PDB entry 9J6Z | electron microscopy, 3.02 A resolution | chains 7 and o of the 7 polymer chains in the assembly

== Chain 7 (and o) ==
Molecule: Capsid protein
Organism: Adeno-associated virus - 8
Notes: chain o of this document is another copy of the same molecule, construct and numbering; everything in this record applies to it too
Reference sequence: Q8JQF8 (Q8JQF8_9VIRU); residue numbers follow UniProt; this construct covers 1-738
Amino-acid sequence (738 residues; numbered 1 to 738; the number before each row is that of its first residue):
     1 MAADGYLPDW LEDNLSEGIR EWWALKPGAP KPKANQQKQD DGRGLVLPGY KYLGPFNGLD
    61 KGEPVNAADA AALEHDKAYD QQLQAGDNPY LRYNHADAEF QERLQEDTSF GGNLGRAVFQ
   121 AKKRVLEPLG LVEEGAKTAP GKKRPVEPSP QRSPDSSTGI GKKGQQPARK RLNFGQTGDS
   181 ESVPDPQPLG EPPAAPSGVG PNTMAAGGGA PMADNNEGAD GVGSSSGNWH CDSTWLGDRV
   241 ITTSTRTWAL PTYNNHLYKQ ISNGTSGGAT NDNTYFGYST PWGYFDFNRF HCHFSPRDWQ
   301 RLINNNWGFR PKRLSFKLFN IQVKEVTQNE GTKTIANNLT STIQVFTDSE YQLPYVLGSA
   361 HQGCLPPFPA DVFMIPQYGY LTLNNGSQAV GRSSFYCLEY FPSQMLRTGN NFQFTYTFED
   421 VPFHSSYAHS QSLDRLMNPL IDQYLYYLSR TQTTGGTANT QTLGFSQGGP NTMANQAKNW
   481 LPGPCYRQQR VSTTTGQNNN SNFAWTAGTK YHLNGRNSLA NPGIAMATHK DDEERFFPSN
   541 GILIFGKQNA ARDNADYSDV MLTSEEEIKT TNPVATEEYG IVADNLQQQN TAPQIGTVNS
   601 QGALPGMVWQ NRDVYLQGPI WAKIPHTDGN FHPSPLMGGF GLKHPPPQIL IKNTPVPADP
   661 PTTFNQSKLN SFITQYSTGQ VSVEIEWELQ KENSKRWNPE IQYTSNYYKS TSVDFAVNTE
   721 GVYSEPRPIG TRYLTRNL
Disordered / not traced: 1-243, 266-267, 293-309, 330-331, 426-482, 496-500, 527-535, 567-596, 684-713, 718-719, 733-738 (chain o: 1-220, 264-269, 329-332, 450-464, 585-594, 659-666)

== Chain 7 / chain o interface ==
Contacting residue pairs (117):
  Leu257(7) with Glu720(o); Gly721(o)
  Tyr258(7) with Phe368(o), hydrophobic; Ala370(o), hydrophobic; Val717(o); Gly721(o)
  Lys259(7) with Asn718(o); Thr719(o)
  Gln260(7) with Thr711(o), hydrogen bond (side chain-backbone); Ser712(o); Val717(o); Asn718(o), hydrogen bond (backbone-backbone); Thr719(o)
  Phe276(7) with Val713(o), hydrophobic
  Tyr278(7) with Val713(o); Ala716(o); Val717(o)
  Glu325(7) with Ile335(o)
  Asn338(7) with Lys324(o), hydrogen bond; Asn337(o), hydrogen bond
  Leu339(7) with Val222(o); Asn337(o)
  Thr340(7) with Val222(o); Gln322(o), hydrogen bond (backbone-side chain); Lys324(o); Asn337(o), hydrogen bond; Leu339(o); Thr408(o)
  Ser341(7) with Gln322(o)
  Thr342(7) with Asn320(o)
  Gln344(7) with Trp229(o)
  Asn385(7) with Lys709(o)
  Gln388(7) with Lys709(o); Ser710(o); Thr711(o)
  Ala389(7) with Lys709(o); Ser710(o), hydrogen bond (backbone-backbone); Val713(o), hydrophobic
  Gly391(7) with Ser705(o); Asn706(o); Tyr707(o), hydrogen bond (backbone-backbone); Tyr708(o)
  Arg392(7) with Tyr707(o), hydrogen bond
  Ser393(7) with Val713(o)
  Phe395(7) with Phe368(o), hydrophobic; Phe715(o); Ala716(o), hydrophobic; Val717(o), hydrophobic
  Cys397(7) with Phe368(o), hydrophobic; Pro369(o)
  Glu399(7) with Trp229(o), hydrogen bond (backbone-side chain); Cys231(o), hydrogen bond (backbone-side chain); Pro369(o); Ala370(o)
  Tyr400(7) with Cys231(o); Ser233(o), hydrogen bond; Ser295(o); Asp298(o), hydrogen bond
  Phe401(7) with Trp229(o); Cys231(o), hydrogen bond (backbone-backbone)
  Pro402(7) with Trp229(o); Cys231(o)
  Ser403(7) with Asn228(o); Trp229(o), hydrogen bond (backbone-backbone)
  Gln404(7) with Asn228(o)
  Met405(7) with Ser225(o), hydrogen bond (backbone-side chain); Gly227(o); Asn228(o), hydrogen bond (backbone-side chain); Trp229(o), hydrophobic; Asn320(o), hydrogen bond; Gln680(o)
  Arg407(7) with Val222(o), hydrogen bond (side chain-backbone); Gly223(o); Ser224(o); Ser225(o); Asn320(o); Ile321(o), hydrogen bond (side chain-backbone); Thr408(o), hydrogen bond (side chain-backbone)
  Thr408(7) with Gly223(o)
  Gly409(7) with Gly223(o), hydrogen bond (backbone-backbone)
  Asn410(7) with Ser224(o); Ser225(o), hydrogen bond (side chain-backbone)
  Thr654(7) with Gln680(o)
  Pro655(7) with Thr247(o); Val372(o), hydrophobic
  Val656(7) with Lys324(o)
  Pro657(7) with Val372(o), hydrophobic; Tyr676(o), hydrogen bond (backbone-side chain); Thr678(o)
  Ala658(7) with Ile335(o), hydrophobic; Tyr676(o)
  Asp659(7) with Val326(o); Lys333(o), salt bridge; Ile335(o); Tyr676(o)
  Pro660(7) with Pro251(o), hydrophobic; Tyr676(o)
  Pro661(7) with Pro251(o); Met374(o)
  Thr662(7) with Thr252(o); Tyr253(o)
  Thr663(7) with Met374(o)
  Phe664(7) with Gln362(o); Gly363(o); Met374(o); Pro376(o), hydrophobic
  Asn665(7) with Met374(o), hydrogen bond (backbone-side chain)
  Gln666(7) with Gln362(o), hydrogen bond
  Lys668(7) with Asp371(o), salt bridge; Val372(o); Gly721(o), hydrogen bond (side chain-backbone); Val722(o)
  Leu669(7) with Ala249(o), hydrophobic; Val372(o), hydrogen bond (backbone-backbone)
  Phe672(7) with Val372(o), hydrophobic
  Ile673(7) with Ile335(o), hydrophobic; Tyr676(o)
Other interface residues (no listed pair), chain 7 (53 interface residues in all): His256, Thr327, Val390, Leu406
Other interface residues (no listed pair), chain o (62 interface residues in all): Gly221, Asp232, Phe319, Thr334, Phe373, Ile375, Gln377

== Overview ==
The interface between chain 7 and chain o involves 53 residues on one side and 62 on the other, with 28
hydrogen bonds and 2 salt bridges. Polar pairs include Asp659(7)-Lys333(o), Lys668(7)-Asp371(o) and
Gln260(7)-Thr711(o).
Chain 7 and chain o are both Capsid protein (Adeno-associated virus - 8); the structure, Structure of AAV8 in
complex with its receptor, was determined by electron microscopy together with 9J7K and 9J7L from the same
study.
